PDB entry 7NMF | X-ray diffraction, 2.98 A resolution | chains A and C of the 5 polymer chains in the assembly

Chain A:
Protein: MHC class I antigen
Source organism: Homo sapiens
UniProtKB: A0A411J078 (A0A411J078_HUMAN); residues 1-276 here correspond to UniProt positions 25-300 (UniProt number = residue number + 24)
Amino-acid sequence (276 residues; row label = number of the first residue in the row):
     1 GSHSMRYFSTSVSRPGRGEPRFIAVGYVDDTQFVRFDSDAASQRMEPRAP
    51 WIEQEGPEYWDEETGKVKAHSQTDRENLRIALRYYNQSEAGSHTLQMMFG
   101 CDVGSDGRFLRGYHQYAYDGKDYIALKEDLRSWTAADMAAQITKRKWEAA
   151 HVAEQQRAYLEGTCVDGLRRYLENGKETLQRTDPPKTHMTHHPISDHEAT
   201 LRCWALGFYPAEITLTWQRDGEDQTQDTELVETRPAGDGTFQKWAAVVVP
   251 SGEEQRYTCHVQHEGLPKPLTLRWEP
Disulfide bonds: Cys-101/Cys-164, Cys-203/Cys-259

Chain C:
Protein: Gln-leu-pro-arg-leu-phe-pro-leu-leu
Amino-acid sequence (9 residues; each row starts with the number of its first residue):
     1 QLPRLFPLL

Interface between chain A and chain C:
Contacting residue pairs (36):
  Met-5(A) with Gln-1(C)
  Tyr-7(A) with Gln-1(C), hydrogen bond (side chain-backbone); Leu-2(C)
  Met-45(A) with Leu-2(C), hydrophobic
  Glu-63(A) with Leu-2(C), hydrogen bond (side chain-backbone)
  Lys-66(A) with Leu-2(C), hydrogen bond (side chain-backbone); Pro-3(C); Arg-4(C)
  His-70(A) with Phe-6(C)
  Thr-73(A) with Phe-6(C); Pro-7(C); Leu-8(C)
  Asn-77(A) with Pro-7(C), hydrogen bond (side chain-backbone); Leu-8(C); Leu-9(C), hydrogen bond (side chain-backbone)
  Ile-80(A) with Leu-9(C)
  Tyr-84(A) with Leu-9(C), hydrogen bond (side chain-backbone)
  Met-97(A) with Phe-6(C), hydrophobic
  Phe-99(A) with Leu-2(C), hydrophobic; Pro-3(C)
  His-114(A) with Pro-7(C)
  Tyr-116(A) with Pro-7(C)
  Tyr-123(A) with Leu-9(C), hydrophobic
  Thr-143(A) with Leu-9(C), hydrogen bond (side chain-backbone)
  Trp-147(A) with Pro-7(C), hydrophobic; Leu-8(C), hydrogen bond (side chain-backbone); Leu-9(C), hydrophobic
  Val-152(A) with Pro-7(C), hydrophobic
  Gln-156(A) with Leu-5(C), hydrogen bond (side chain-backbone)
  Tyr-159(A) with Gln-1(C), hydrogen bond (side chain-backbone); Leu-2(C); Pro-3(C), hydrophobic
  Thr-163(A) with Gln-1(C)
  Gly-167(A) with Gln-1(C)
  Arg-170(A) with Gln-1(C), hydrogen bond
  Tyr-171(A) with Gln-1(C), hydrogen bond (side chain-backbone)
Other interface residues (no listed pair), chain A (30 interface residues in all): Tyr-59, Glu-62, Val-67, Leu-95, Gln-155, Asp-166

Overview:
Chain A and chain C form an interface of 30 and 9 residues respectively; the contacts include 12 hydrogen
bonds. Polar pairs include Tyr-7(A)/Gln-1(C), Glu-63(A)/Leu-2(C) and Lys-66(A)/Leu-2(C).
Chain A is MHC class I antigen (Homo sapiens) and chain C is Gln-leu-pro-arg-leu-phe-pro-leu-leu; the
structure, Human MHC Class I, A24 Allele presenting QLPRLFPLL, Complex with 4C6 TCR, monoclinic form, was
determined by X-ray diffraction.
